Entry 4DPP (X-ray diffraction, 2.00 A resolution); this record covers chains A and B.

# Chain A (and B)
Name: Dihydrodipicolinate synthase 2, chloroplastic
Source organism: Arabidopsis thaliana
Notes: EC 4.2.1.52; chain B of this document is another copy of the same molecule, construct and numbering; everything in this record applies to it too
Reference sequence: Q9FVC8 (DAPA2_ARATH); numbering as in UniProt (aligned over 39-365)
Sequence (360 residues; numbered 6 to 365; the number before each row is that of its first residue):
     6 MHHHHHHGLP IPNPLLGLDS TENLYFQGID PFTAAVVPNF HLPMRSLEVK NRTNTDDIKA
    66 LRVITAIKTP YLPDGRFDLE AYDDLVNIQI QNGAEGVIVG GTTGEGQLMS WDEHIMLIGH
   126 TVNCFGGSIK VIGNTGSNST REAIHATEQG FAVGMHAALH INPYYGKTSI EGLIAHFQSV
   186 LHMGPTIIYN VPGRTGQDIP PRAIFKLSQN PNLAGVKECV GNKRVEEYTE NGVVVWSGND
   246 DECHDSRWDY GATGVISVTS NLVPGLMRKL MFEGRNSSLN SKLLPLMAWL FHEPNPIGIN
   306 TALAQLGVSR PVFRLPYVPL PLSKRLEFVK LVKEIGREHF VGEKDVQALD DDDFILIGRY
Unresolved in the structure: 6-58
Sequence notes: expression tag (6-38)
Ion coordination: Na+ site 1 near E343 (its only coordinating residue here); Na+ site 2: F345, G347
Reported in the primary citation:
  - catalytic residues: Y170 (citing earlier work)

# Interface between chain A and chain B
Contacting residue pairs (81; chain A residue first):
  T107(A) - Y170(B)  hydrogen bond
  Q112(A) - N143(B)
  Q112(A) - S144(B)
  L113(A) - N143(B)
  L113(A) - S144(B)
  L113(A) - R146(B)  hydrogen bond (backbone-side chain)
  M114(A) - R146(B)
  S115(A) - R146(B)
  E118(A) - R146(B)  salt bridge
  N143(A) - Q112(B)
  N143(A) - L113(B)
  N143(A) - P321(B)
  S144(A) - Q112(B)
  S144(A) - L113(B)
  T145(A) - L320(B)
  T145(A) - P321(B)
  R146(A) - L113(B)  hydrogen bond (side chain-backbone)
  R146(A) - M114(B)
  R146(A) - S115(B)
  R146(A) - E118(B)  salt bridge
  R146(A) - G363(B)
  R146(A) - Y365(B)
  I149(A) - G363(B)
  I149(A) - R364(B)
  E153(A) - R364(B)  salt bridge
  I166(A) - Y170(B)  hydrophobic
  Y169(A) - Y170(B)  hydrophobic
  Y170(A) - T107(B)  hydrogen bond
  Y170(A) - I166(B)  hydrophobic
  Y170(A) - Y169(B)  hydrophobic
  Y170(A) - R199(B)  hydrogen bond (backbone-side chain)
  G171(A) - R199(B)
  G171(A) - Y322(B)  hydrogen bond (backbone-side chain)
  K172(A) - G198(B)  hydrogen bond (side chain-backbone)
  K172(A) - R199(B)
  K172(A) - P299(B)
  K172(A) - Y322(B)
  T173(A) - P299(B)
  T173(A) - I302(B)
  T173(A) - P321(B)  hydrogen bond (side chain-backbone)
  T173(A) - Y322(B)
  S174(A) - E298(B)
  S174(A) - I302(B)
  S174(A) - V323(B)
  E176(A) - E298(B)
  E176(A) - V323(B)
  G177(A) - P321(B)
  G177(A) - V323(B)
  G198(A) - K172(B)  hydrogen bond (backbone-side chain)
  G198(A) - G201(B)
  R199(A) - Y170(B)  hydrogen bond (side chain-backbone)
  R199(A) - G171(B)
  R199(A) - K172(B)
  R199(A) - T200(B)
  T200(A) - R199(B)
  G201(A) - G198(B)
  E298(A) - S174(B)
  P299(A) - K172(B)
  P299(A) - T173(B)
  I302(A) - T173(B)
  I302(A) - S174(B)
  L320(A) - T145(B)  hydrogen bond (backbone-side chain)
  L320(A) - S184(B)
  P321(A) - N143(B)
  P321(A) - T145(B)
  P321(A) - P168(B)  hydrophobic
  P321(A) - T173(B)  hydrogen bond (backbone-side chain)
  P321(A) - G177(B)
  Y322(A) - G171(B)  hydrogen bond (side chain-backbone)
  Y322(A) - K172(B)
  Y322(A) - T173(B)
  V323(A) - S174(B)
  V323(A) - E176(B)
  V323(A) - G177(B)
  G363(A) - R146(B)
  G363(A) - I149(B)
  R364(A) - I149(B)
  R364(A) - H150(B)
  R364(A) - E153(B)  salt bridge
  Y365(A) - S144(B)
  Y365(A) - R146(B)  hydrogen bond (backbone-side chain)
Interface residues without a listed pair, chain A (43 interface residues in all): N139, P168, A180, H181, S184, M188, Y194, N300
Interface residues without a listed pair, chain B (43 interface residues in all): N139, A180, H181, M188, N300

# Summary
Chain A and chain B each contribute 43 residues to their interface; the contacts include 14 hydrogen bonds and
4 salt bridges. Among the polar pairs are E118(A)-R146(B), E153(A)-R364(B) and T107(A)-Y170(B). F345(A) and
G347(A) form the Na+ site 2. The paper reports the catalytic residue Y170(A).
Both chains are Dihydrodipicolinate synthase 2, chloroplastic (Arabidopsis thaliana). Entry 4DPP (The
structure of dihydrodipicolinate synthase 2 from Arabidopsis thaliana) was determined by X-ray diffraction
together with 4DPQ from the same study.
